PDB entry 6Q2R | electron microscopy, 4.30 A resolution (low resolution: residue-level contacts below are approximate; hydrogen-bond / salt-bridge calls are withheld) | chains A and F of the 12 polymer chains in the assembly

[Chain A]
Name: Neurturin
Source organism: Homo sapiens
Reference sequence: Q99748 (NRTN_HUMAN); residues 96-197 here = UniProt positions 96-197
Sequence (102 residues; row label = number of the first residue in the row):
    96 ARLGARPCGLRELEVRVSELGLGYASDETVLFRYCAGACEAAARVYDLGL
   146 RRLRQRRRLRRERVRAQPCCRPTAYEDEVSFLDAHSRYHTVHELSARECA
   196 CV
Unresolved in the structure: 96-99
Disulfides: Cys103-Cys165, Cys130-Cys194, Cys134-Cys196
Reported in the primary citation:
  - higher-order assembly contacts with a neighbouring Proto-oncogene tyrosine-protein kinase receptor Ret: Arg155
  - mutagenesis - R101E/R155E: increased localization to EEA1
  - mutagenesis - R101E/R155E: abolished binding to Proto-oncogene tyrosine-protein kinase receptor Ret (chain F)

[Chain F]
Name: Proto-oncogene tyrosine-protein kinase receptor Ret
Source organism: Homo sapiens
Notes: EC 2.7.10.1
Reference sequence: P07949 (RET_HUMAN); numbering as in UniProt (aligned over 29-635)
Sequence (617 residues; each row starts with the number of its first residue):
    29 LYFSRDAYWEKLYVDQAAGTPLLYVHALRDAPEEVPSFRLGQHLYGTYRT
    79 RLHENNWICIQEDTGLLYLNRSLDHSSWEKLSVRNHGFPLLTVYLKVFLS
   129 PTSLREGECQWPGCARVYFSFFNTSFPACSSLKPRELCFPETRPSFRIRE
   179 NRPPGTFHQFRLLPVQFLCPNISVAYRLLEGEGLPFRCAPDSLEVSTRWA
   229 LDREQREKYELVAVCTVHAGAREEVVMVPFPVTVYDEDDSAPTFPAGVDT
   279 ASAVVEFKRKEDTVVATLRVFDADVVPASGELVRRYTSTLLPGDTWAQQT
   329 FRVEHWPNETSVQANGSFVRATVHDYRLVLNRNLSISENRTMQLAVLVND
   379 SDFQGPGAGVLLLHFNVSVLPVSLHLPSTYSLSVSRRARRFAQIGKVCVE
   429 NCQAFSGINVQYKLHSSGANCSTLGVVTSAEDTSGILFVNDTKALRRPKC
   479 AELHYMVVATDQQTSRQAQAQLLVTVEGSYVAEEAGCPLSCAVSKRRLEC
   529 EECGGLGSPTGRCEWRQGDGKGITRNFSTCSPSTKTCPDGHCDVVETQDI
   579 NICPQDCLRGSIVGGHEPGEPRGIKAGYGTCNCFPEEEKCFCEPEDIQDP
   629 LCDELCRGTHHHHHHHH
Unresolved in the structure: 129-136, 208-210, 247-250, 380-386, 623-645
Disulfides: Cys137-Cys142, Cys157-Cys197, Cys166-Cys243, Cys426-Cys430, Cys449-Cys478, Cys515-Cys531, Cys519-Cys541, Cys528-Cys558, Cys565-Cys581, Cys570-Cys585, Cys609-Cys620, Cys611-Cys618
Covalently attached groups: N-acetylglucosamine (NAG) linked to Asn336, Asn361, Asn367, Asn377, Asn394, Asn468
Construct notes: conflict His114 (Arg in P07949); expression tag (636-645)
Ion coordination: Ca2+ site 1: Glu178, Asn179, Asp230, Glu232, Asp267; Ca2+ site 2: Glu232, Asp264, Glu265, Asp267, Asp302; Ca2+ site 3: Asp266, Ser268, Asp300, Asp302, Tyr314, Asp378; Ca2+ site 4: Thr564, Asp567, His569, Glu574, Asp584

[How chain A and chain F interact]
Residue-residue contacts (12):
  Ala136(A) with Phe612(F); Lys617(F); Phe619(F)
  Ala137(A) with Lys617(F); Phe619(F)
  Ala138(A) with Val591(F); Phe619(F)
  Arg139(A) with Val591(F)
  Val140(A) with Val591(F); Gly592(F)
  Leu143(A) with Val591(F); Glu621(F)
Other interface residues (no listed pair), chain F (7 interface residues in all): Glu615

[Summary]
6 residues of chain A and 7 residues of chain F are in contact. N-acetylglucosamine is covalently linked to
Asn336(F), Asn361(F), Asn367(F), Asn377(F), Asn394(F) and Asn468(F). The paper reports that R101E/R155E of
chain A increase localization to EEA1; higher-order assembly contacts with a neighbouring Proto-oncogene
tyrosine-protein kinase receptor Ret through Arg155(A).
Chain A is Neurturin and chain F is Proto-oncogene tyrosine-protein kinase receptor Ret, both from Homo
sapiens; the structure, Cryo-EM structure of RET/GFRa2/NRTN extracellular complex in the tetrameric form, was
determined by electron microscopy together with 6Q2J, 6Q2N, 6Q2O and 6Q2S from the same study.
